5E7W - chains A and B of the 4 polymer chains in the assembly; structure by X-ray diffraction, 0.95 A resolution.

Chain A:
Molecule: Insulin
Source organism: Homo sapiens
UniProtKB: P01308 (INS_HUMAN); residues 1-21 here correspond to UniProt positions 90-110 (UniProt number = residue number + 89)
Sequence (21 residues; numbered 1 to 21; the number before each row is that of its first residue):
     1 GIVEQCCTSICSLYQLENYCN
Cystine bridges: Cys6-Cys11

Chain B:
Molecule: Insulin
Source organism: Homo sapiens
UniProtKB: P01308 (INS_HUMAN); residues 1-30 here correspond to UniProt positions 25-54 (UniProt number = residue number + 24)
Sequence (30 residues; row label = number of the first residue in the row):
     1 FVNQHLCGSHLVEALYLVCGERGFFYTPKT
Bound ions: Zn2+: His10 (together with acetate ion)

Interface between chain A and chain B:
Cross-chain cystine bridges: Cys7(A)-Cys7(B), Cys20(A)-Cys19(B)
Residue-residue contacts - 36 pairs, chain A then chain B:
  Val3(A) - Leu11(B)  hydrophobic
  Val3(A) - Tyr26(B)  hydrophobic
  Val3(A) - Thr27(B)
  Val3(A) - Pro28(B)  hydrophobic
  Glu4(A) - Pro28(B)
  Glu4(A) - Lys29(B)  hydrogen bond (side chain-backbone)
  Cys6(A) - His5(B)
  Cys6(A) - Leu6(B)  hydrogen bond (backbone-backbone)
  Cys6(A) - Leu11(B)  hydrophobic
  Cys7(A) - His5(B)  hydrogen bond (backbone-side chain)
  Cys7(A) - Leu6(B)  hydrogen bond (backbone-backbone)
  Cys7(A) - Cys7(B)  disulfide
  Ser9(A) - His5(B)
  Ile10(A) - Asn3(B)
  Ile10(A) - Gln4(B)
  Cys11(A) - Asn3(B)
  Cys11(A) - Gln4(B)  hydrogen bond (backbone-backbone)
  Ser12(A) - Asn3(B)
  Leu13(A) - Phe1(B)  hydrophobic
  Leu13(A) - Gln4(B)
  Leu13(A) - Val18(B)  hydrophobic
  Tyr14(A) - Phe1(B)
  Leu16(A) - Leu11(B)  hydrophobic
  Leu16(A) - Ala14(B)  hydrophobic
  Leu16(A) - Leu15(B)
  Glu17(A) - Val18(B)
  Glu17(A) - Arg22(B)  salt bridge
  Tyr19(A) - Leu15(B)  hydrophobic
  Tyr19(A) - Phe24(B)
  Tyr19(A) - Phe25(B)  hydrogen bond (backbone-backbone)
  Cys20(A) - Cys19(B)  disulfide
  Cys20(A) - Arg22(B)
  Cys20(A) - Gly23(B)
  Asn21(A) - Arg22(B)  hydrogen bond (side chain-backbone)
  Asn21(A) - Gly23(B)  hydrogen bond (backbone-backbone)
  Asn21(A) - Phe24(B)
Also at the interface, not in a pair above, chain A (18 interface residues in all): Gly1, Ile2, Asn18

Summary:
18 residues of chain A face 19 of chain B across their interface; the contacts include 2 disulfide bonds, 8
hydrogen bonds and 1 salt bridge. Polar contacts include Glu17(A)-Arg22(B), Glu4(A)-Lys29(B) and
Cys7(A)-His5(B).
Here chain A is Insulin and chain B is Insulin, both from Homo sapiens. Entry 5E7W (X-ray Structure of Human
Recombinant 2Zn insulin at 0.92 Angstrom) was determined by X-ray diffraction.
